Entry 7P35 (X-ray diffraction, 2.26 A resolution); this record covers chains AAA and BBB.

# Chain AAA (and BBB)
Molecule: 3C-like proteinase
Source organism: Severe acute respiratory syndrome coronavirus 2
Notes: EC 2.7.7.48, 3.4.19.12, 3.4.22.69, 3.6.4.12, 3.6.4.13; chain BBB of this document is another copy of the same molecule, construct and numbering; everything in this record applies to it too
UniProt: A0A7L9RWV7 (A0A7L9RWV7_SARS2); residues 1-306 here correspond to UniProt positions 3264-3569 (UniProt number = residue number + 3263)
Amino-acid sequence (306 residues; each row starts with the number of its first residue):
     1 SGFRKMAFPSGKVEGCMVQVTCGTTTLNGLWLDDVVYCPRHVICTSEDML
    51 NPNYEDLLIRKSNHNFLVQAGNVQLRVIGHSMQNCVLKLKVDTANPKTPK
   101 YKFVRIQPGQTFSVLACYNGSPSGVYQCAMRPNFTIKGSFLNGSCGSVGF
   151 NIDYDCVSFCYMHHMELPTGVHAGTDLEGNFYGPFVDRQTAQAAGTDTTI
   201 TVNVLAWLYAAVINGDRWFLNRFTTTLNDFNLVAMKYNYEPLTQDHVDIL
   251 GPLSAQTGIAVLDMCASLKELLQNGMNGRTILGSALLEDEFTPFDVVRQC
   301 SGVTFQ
Disordered / not traced: 305-306
Covalent attachments: RUPINTRIVIR, bound form (AG7) linked to Cys145
Ligand contacts: RUPINTRIVIR, bound form (AG7; 4-{2-(4-fluoro-benzyl)-6-methyl-5-[(5-methyl-isoxazole-3-carbonyl)-amino]-4-oxo-heptanoylamino}-5-(2-oxo-pyrrolidin-3-yl)-pentanoic acid ethyl ester): Thr25, Thr26, Leu27, His41, Met49, Tyr54, Phe140, Leu141, Asn142, Gly143, Ser144, His163, His164, Met165, Glu166, Pro168, His172, Asp187, Arg188, Gln189, Thr190, Ala191, Gln192
What the authors report for this chain:
  - binding site for RUPINTRIVIR, bound form: Ser1, Tyr54, Phe140, Gly143, Ser144, Cys145, His164, Glu166, Asp187, Arg188, Gln189, Thr190
  - catalytic residues: His41

# Interface between chain AAA and chain BBB
Pairs across the interface (89; chain AAA residue first):
  Ser1(AAA) - Gly138(BBB)
  Ser1(AAA) - Ser139(BBB)
  Ser1(AAA) - Phe140(BBB)  hydrogen bond (backbone-backbone)
  Ser1(AAA) - Glu166(BBB)  hydrogen bond (backbone-side chain)
  Ser1(AAA) - Gly170(BBB)
  Ser1(AAA) - His172(BBB)  hydrogen bond (backbone-side chain)
  Gly2(AAA) - Gly138(BBB)
  Gly2(AAA) - Ser139(BBB)  hydrogen bond (backbone-side chain)
  Phe3(AAA) - Gly138(BBB)
  Arg4(AAA) - Lys5(BBB)
  Arg4(AAA) - Tyr126(BBB)
  Arg4(AAA) - Gln127(BBB)  hydrogen bond (side chain-backbone)
  Arg4(AAA) - Cys128(BBB)
  Arg4(AAA) - Lys137(BBB)  hydrogen bond (side chain-backbone)
  Arg4(AAA) - Glu290(BBB)  salt bridge
  Lys5(AAA) - Arg4(BBB)
  Lys5(AAA) - Tyr126(BBB)
  Met6(AAA) - Gly124(BBB)
  Met6(AAA) - Val125(BBB)
  Met6(AAA) - Tyr126(BBB)  hydrophobic
  Met6(AAA) - Ser139(BBB)
  Ala7(AAA) - Gly124(BBB)
  Ala7(AAA) - Val125(BBB)  hydrogen bond (backbone-backbone)
  Phe8(AAA) - Val125(BBB)
  Pro9(AAA) - Ser10(BBB)
  Pro9(AAA) - Glu14(BBB)
  Pro9(AAA) - Pro122(BBB)  hydrophobic
  Pro9(AAA) - Ser123(BBB)
  Pro9(AAA) - Gly124(BBB)
  Ser10(AAA) - Pro9(BBB)
  Ser10(AAA) - Ser10(BBB)  hydrogen bond (backbone-side chain)
  Ser10(AAA) - Glu14(BBB)  hydrogen bond (backbone-side chain)
  Gly11(AAA) - Gly11(BBB)
  Gly11(AAA) - Glu14(BBB)  hydrogen bond (backbone-side chain)
  Glu14(AAA) - Pro9(BBB)
  Glu14(AAA) - Ser10(BBB)  hydrogen bond (side chain-backbone)
  Glu14(AAA) - Gly11(BBB)  hydrogen bond (side chain-backbone)
  Tyr118(AAA) - Gly302(BBB)
  Tyr118(AAA) - Thr304(BBB)
  Ser121(AAA) - Thr304(BBB)  hydrogen bond (backbone-side chain)
  Pro122(AAA) - Pro9(BBB)  hydrophobic
  Pro122(AAA) - Thr304(BBB)
  Ser123(AAA) - Pro9(BBB)
  Ser123(AAA) - Val303(BBB)
  Ser123(AAA) - Thr304(BBB)
  Gly124(AAA) - Met6(BBB)
  Gly124(AAA) - Ala7(BBB)
  Gly124(AAA) - Pro9(BBB)
  Val125(AAA) - Met6(BBB)
  Val125(AAA) - Ala7(BBB)  hydrogen bond (backbone-backbone)
  Val125(AAA) - Phe8(BBB)
  Val125(AAA) - Val125(BBB)  hydrophobic
  Tyr126(AAA) - Arg4(BBB)
  Tyr126(AAA) - Lys5(BBB)
  Tyr126(AAA) - Met6(BBB)  hydrophobic
  Gln127(AAA) - Arg4(BBB)  hydrogen bond (backbone-side chain)
  Cys128(AAA) - Arg4(BBB)
  Lys137(AAA) - Arg4(BBB)  hydrogen bond (backbone-side chain)
  Gly138(AAA) - Ser1(BBB)
  Gly138(AAA) - Gly2(BBB)
  Ser139(AAA) - Ser1(BBB)
  Ser139(AAA) - Gly2(BBB)
  Ser139(AAA) - Met6(BBB)
  Ser139(AAA) - Gln299(BBB)  hydrogen bond
  Phe140(AAA) - Ser1(BBB)  hydrogen bond (backbone-backbone)
  Leu141(AAA) - Gln299(BBB)
  Leu141(AAA) - Ser301(BBB)
  Leu141(AAA) - Gly302(BBB)
  Glu166(AAA) - Ser1(BBB)  hydrogen bond (side chain-backbone)
  Gly170(AAA) - Ser1(BBB)
  His172(AAA) - Ser1(BBB)  hydrogen bond (side chain-backbone)
  Thr280(AAA) - Leu286(BBB)
  Gly283(AAA) - Leu286(BBB)
  Ala285(AAA) - Ala285(BBB)  hydrophobic
  Ala285(AAA) - Leu286(BBB)  hydrophobic
  Leu286(AAA) - Thr280(BBB)
  Leu286(AAA) - Gly283(BBB)
  Leu286(AAA) - Ala285(BBB)
  Glu290(AAA) - Arg4(BBB)  salt bridge
  Gln299(AAA) - Ser139(BBB)  hydrogen bond
  Gln299(AAA) - Leu141(BBB)
  Ser301(AAA) - Leu141(BBB)
  Gly302(AAA) - Tyr118(BBB)
  Gly302(AAA) - Leu141(BBB)
  Val303(AAA) - Ser123(BBB)
  Thr304(AAA) - Tyr118(BBB)
  Thr304(AAA) - Ser121(BBB)  hydrogen bond (side chain-backbone)
  Thr304(AAA) - Pro122(BBB)
  Thr304(AAA) - Ser123(BBB)
Also at the interface, not in a pair above, chain AAA (43 interface residues in all): Leu115, Ser284, Arg298, Cys300
Also at the interface, not in a pair above, chain BBB (44 interface residues in all): Phe3, Leu115, Asn119, Ser284, Arg298, Cys300

# In short
The interface between chain AAA and chain BBB involves 43 residues on one side and 44 on the other, with 22
hydrogen bonds and 2 salt bridges. Among the polar pairs are Arg4(AAA)-Glu290(BBB), Ser1(AAA)-Glu166(BBB) and
Ser1(AAA)-His172(BBB). The paper reports the catalytic residue His41(AAA); a binding site for RUPINTRIVIR,
bound form at Ser1(AAA), Tyr54(AAA) and Phe140(AAA) among others.
Both chains are 3C-like proteinase (Severe acute respiratory syndrome coronavirus 2). Entry 7P35 (Structure of
the SARS-CoV-2 3CL protease in complex with rupintrivir) was determined by X-ray diffraction (same publication
as 7ZQV and 7ZQW).
